PDB entry 7OJL | electron microscopy, 3.30 A resolution | chains L and E of the 3 polymer chains in the assembly

[Chain L]
Name: RNA-directed RNA polymerase L
Organism: Lassa mammarenavirus
Notes: EC 2.7.7.48, 3.1.-.-
UniProtKB: A0A3S8NV63 (A0A3S8NV63_9VIRU); numbering as in UniProt (aligned over 1-2217)
Amino-acid sequence (2217 residues; each row starts with the number of its first residue):
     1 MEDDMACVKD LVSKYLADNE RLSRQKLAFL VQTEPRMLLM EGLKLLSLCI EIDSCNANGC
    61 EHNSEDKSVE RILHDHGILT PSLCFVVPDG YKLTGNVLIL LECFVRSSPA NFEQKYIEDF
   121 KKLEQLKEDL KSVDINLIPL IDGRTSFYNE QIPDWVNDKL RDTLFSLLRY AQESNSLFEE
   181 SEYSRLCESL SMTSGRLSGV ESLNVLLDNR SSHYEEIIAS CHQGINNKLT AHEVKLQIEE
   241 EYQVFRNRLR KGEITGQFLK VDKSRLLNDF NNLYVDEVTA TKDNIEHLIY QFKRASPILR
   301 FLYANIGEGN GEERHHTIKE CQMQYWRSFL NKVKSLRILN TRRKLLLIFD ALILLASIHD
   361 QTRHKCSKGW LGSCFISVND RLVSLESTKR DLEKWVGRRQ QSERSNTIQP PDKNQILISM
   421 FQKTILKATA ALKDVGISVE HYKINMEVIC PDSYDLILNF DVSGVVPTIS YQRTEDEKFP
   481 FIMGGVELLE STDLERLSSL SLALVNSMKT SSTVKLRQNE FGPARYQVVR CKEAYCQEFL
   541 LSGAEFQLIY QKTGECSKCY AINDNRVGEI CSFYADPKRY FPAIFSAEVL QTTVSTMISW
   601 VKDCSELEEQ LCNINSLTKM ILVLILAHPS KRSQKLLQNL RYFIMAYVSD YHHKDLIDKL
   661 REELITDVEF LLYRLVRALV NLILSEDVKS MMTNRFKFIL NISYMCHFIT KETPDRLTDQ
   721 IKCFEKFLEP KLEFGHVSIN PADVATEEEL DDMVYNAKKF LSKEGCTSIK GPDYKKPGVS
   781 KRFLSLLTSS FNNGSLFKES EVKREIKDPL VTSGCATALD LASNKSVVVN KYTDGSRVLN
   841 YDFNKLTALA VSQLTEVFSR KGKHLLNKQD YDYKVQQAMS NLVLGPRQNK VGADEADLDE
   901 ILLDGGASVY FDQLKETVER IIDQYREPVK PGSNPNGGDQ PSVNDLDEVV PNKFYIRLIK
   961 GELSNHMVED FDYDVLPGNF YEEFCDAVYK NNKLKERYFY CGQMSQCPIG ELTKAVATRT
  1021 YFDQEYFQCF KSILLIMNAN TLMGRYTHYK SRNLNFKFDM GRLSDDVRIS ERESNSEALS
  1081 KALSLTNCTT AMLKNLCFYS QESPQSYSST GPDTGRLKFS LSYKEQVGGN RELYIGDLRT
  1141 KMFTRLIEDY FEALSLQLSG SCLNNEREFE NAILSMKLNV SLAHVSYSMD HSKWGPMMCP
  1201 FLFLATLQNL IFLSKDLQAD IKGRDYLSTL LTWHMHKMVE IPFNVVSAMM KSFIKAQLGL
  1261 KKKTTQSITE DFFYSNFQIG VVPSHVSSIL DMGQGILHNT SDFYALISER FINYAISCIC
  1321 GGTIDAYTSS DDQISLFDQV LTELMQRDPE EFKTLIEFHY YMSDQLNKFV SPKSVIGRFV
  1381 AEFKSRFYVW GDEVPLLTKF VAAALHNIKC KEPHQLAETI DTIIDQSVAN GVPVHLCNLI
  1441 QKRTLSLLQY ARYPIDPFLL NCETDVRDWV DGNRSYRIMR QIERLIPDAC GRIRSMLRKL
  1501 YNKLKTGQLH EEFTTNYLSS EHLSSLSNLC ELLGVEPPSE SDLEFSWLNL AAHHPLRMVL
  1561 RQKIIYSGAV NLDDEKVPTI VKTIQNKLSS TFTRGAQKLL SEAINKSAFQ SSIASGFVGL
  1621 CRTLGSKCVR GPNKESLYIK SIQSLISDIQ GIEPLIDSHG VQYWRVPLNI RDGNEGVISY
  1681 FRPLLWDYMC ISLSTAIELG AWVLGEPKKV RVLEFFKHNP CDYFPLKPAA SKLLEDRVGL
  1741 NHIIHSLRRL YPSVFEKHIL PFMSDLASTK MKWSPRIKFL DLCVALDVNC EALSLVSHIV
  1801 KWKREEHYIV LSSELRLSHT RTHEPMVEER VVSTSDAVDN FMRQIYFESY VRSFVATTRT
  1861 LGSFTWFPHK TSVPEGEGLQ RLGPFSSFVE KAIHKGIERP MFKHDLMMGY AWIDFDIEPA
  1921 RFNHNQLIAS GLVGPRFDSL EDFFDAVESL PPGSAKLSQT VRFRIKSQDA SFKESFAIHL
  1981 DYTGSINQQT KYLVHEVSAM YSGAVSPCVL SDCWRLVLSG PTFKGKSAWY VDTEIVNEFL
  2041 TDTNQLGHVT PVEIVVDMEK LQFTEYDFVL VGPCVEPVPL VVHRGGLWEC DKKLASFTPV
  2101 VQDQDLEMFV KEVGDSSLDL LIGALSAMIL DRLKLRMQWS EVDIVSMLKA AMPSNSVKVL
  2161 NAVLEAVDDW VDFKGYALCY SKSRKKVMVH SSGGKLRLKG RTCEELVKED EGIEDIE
Unresolved in the structure: 1-198, 308-318, 405-409, 812-818, 885-901, 927-939, 1003-1012, 1040-1052, 1088-1092, 1567-1574, 1590-1608, 1731-1737, 1764-1775, 1824-2217
Disulfides: Cys321-Cys366
Metal / ion sites: Mn2+: Asp1332, Glu1382
What the authors report for this chain:
  - binding site for 5' RNA: Pro297, Ser470 to Thr474, Gln518 to Tyr526, Tyr574, Ile665, Lys1255 to Thr1265
  - binding site for 3' RNA (chain E): Arg337, Asn340 to Arg343, Trp395, Arg399, Lys423, Arg957, Lys960, Arg1561, Arg1622
  - conformationally variable residues (order/disorder transition): Asn340 to Arg343
  - mutagenesis - V514G/K515A, R525A/Y526A, Y1099A: abolished catalytic activity
  - mutagenesis - L43G, L43N, L46G, L46N, V105G, R106K, P109G, K115A, R185A, L186G, L190G, L190N, H316A, C321A, N331A/K332A, H364A, C366A, R473A/T474A, Q551A/K552A, Y574A, L1093S, L1096A, L1096N, C1097G, F1098A, F1098S, E1102A, K1263A/T1265A, F1592A: decreased catalytic activity
  - mutagenesis - Q114A, E1102A: unchanged catalytic activity on 5' end only or both promoter ends
  - mutagenesis - Y1450A/R1452A: unchanged catalytic activity on 19 nt 3' and 20 nt 5' promoter RNAs
  - mutagenesis - Y1450A/R1452A: decreased catalytic activity on 47 nt hairpin RNA
  - mutagenesis - L502A, K509A, R1622A: unchanged catalytic activity

[Chain E]
Molecule: 3' RNA
Sequence (19 nucleotides; numbered 3 to 21; the number before each row is that of its first residue):
     3 GCCUAGGAUC CACUGUGCG
Unresolved in the structure: 16-21

[How chain L and chain E interact]
Residue-residue contacts (46):
  Lys334(L) - C12(E)  hydrogen bond to the sugar
  Arg337(L) - C12(E)  salt bridge to the phosphate
  Arg337(L) - C13(E)  salt bridge to the phosphate
  Leu339(L) - C12(E)  base contact
  Asn340(L) - A10(E)  hydrogen bond to the base
  Asn340(L) - U11(E)  hydrogen bond to the base
  Asn340(L) - C12(E)  base contact
  Thr341(L) - A10(E)  hydrogen bond to the base
  Thr341(L) - U11(E)  hydrogen bond to the base
  Thr341(L) - C12(E)  base contact
  Arg342(L) - G8(E)  salt bridge to the phosphate
  Arg342(L) - G9(E)  salt bridge to the phosphate
  Arg342(L) - A10(E)  base contact
  Arg343(L) - U6(E)  phosphate contact
  Arg343(L) - A7(E)  salt bridge to the phosphate
  Arg343(L) - G8(E)  hydrogen bond to the base
  Lys344(L) - C5(E)  salt bridge to the phosphate
  Trp395(L) - C5(E)  phosphate contact
  Trp395(L) - U6(E)  hydrogen bond to the phosphate
  Arg398(L) - C4(E)  hydrogen bond to the phosphate
  Arg398(L) - C5(E)  salt bridge to the phosphate
  Arg399(L) - U6(E)  salt bridge to the phosphate
  Ser402(L) - C5(E)  sugar contact
  Lys423(L) - A7(E)  salt bridge to the phosphate
  Met508(L) - A14(E)  sugar contact
  Lys509(L) - C13(E)  sugar contact
  Ser511(L) - C12(E)  sugar contact
  Ser511(L) - C13(E)  phosphate contact
  Ser512(L) - C12(E)  sugar contact
  Ser512(L) - A14(E)  hydrogen bond to the phosphate
  Val514(L) - U11(E)  base contact
  Gly554(L) - A14(E)  phosphate contact
  Gly554(L) - C15(E)  phosphate contact
  Glu555(L) - A14(E)  hydrogen bond to the sugar
  Glu555(L) - C15(E)  hydrogen bond to the phosphate
  Lys953(L) - A10(E)  phosphate contact
  Arg957(L) - A10(E)  salt bridge to the phosphate
  Lys960(L) - U11(E)  salt bridge to the phosphate
  Ser964(L) - C13(E)  hydrogen bond to the base
  Asn965(L) - C13(E)  base contact
  Val1559(L) - C13(E)  base contact
  Leu1560(L) - C13(E)  hydrogen bond to the base
  Leu1560(L) - A14(E)  base contact
  Arg1561(L) - C13(E)  hydrogen bond to the base
  Arg1561(L) - A14(E)  hydrogen bond to the base
  Arg1622(L) - C13(E)  hydrogen bond to the sugar
Also at the interface, not in a pair above, chain L (35 interface residues in all): Ser335, Glu403, Lys427, Thr510, Thr513, Thr553

[Overview]
35 residues of chain L and 12 residues of chain E are in contact; the contacts include 16 hydrogen bonds and
11 salt bridges. Among the polar pairs are Asn340(L)-A10(E), Asn340(L)-U11(E) and Thr341(L)-A10(E). The paper
reports a binding site for 3' RNA (chain E) at Arg337(L), Asn340(L) and Trp395(L) among others; L43G, L43N and
L46G of chain L, among others, reduce catalytic activity; 37 substitutions were tested in all.
Chain L is RNA-directed RNA polymerase L (Lassa mammarenavirus) and chain E is 3' RNA; the structure, Lassa
virus L protein in a pre-initiation conformation [PREINITIATION], was determined by electron microscopy (same
publication as 7OEA, 7OEB, 7OJK and 7OJN).
